PDB entry 9JPU | electron microscopy, 3.25 A resolution | chains A and G of the 9 polymer chains in the assembly

# Chain A
Protein: V(D)J recombination-activating protein 1
Source organism: Mus musculus
Notes: EC 3.1.-.-, 2.3.2.27
UniProt: P15919 (RAG1_MOUSE); residues 1-1040 here = UniProt positions 1-1040
Chain sequence (1040 residues; each row starts with the number of its first residue):
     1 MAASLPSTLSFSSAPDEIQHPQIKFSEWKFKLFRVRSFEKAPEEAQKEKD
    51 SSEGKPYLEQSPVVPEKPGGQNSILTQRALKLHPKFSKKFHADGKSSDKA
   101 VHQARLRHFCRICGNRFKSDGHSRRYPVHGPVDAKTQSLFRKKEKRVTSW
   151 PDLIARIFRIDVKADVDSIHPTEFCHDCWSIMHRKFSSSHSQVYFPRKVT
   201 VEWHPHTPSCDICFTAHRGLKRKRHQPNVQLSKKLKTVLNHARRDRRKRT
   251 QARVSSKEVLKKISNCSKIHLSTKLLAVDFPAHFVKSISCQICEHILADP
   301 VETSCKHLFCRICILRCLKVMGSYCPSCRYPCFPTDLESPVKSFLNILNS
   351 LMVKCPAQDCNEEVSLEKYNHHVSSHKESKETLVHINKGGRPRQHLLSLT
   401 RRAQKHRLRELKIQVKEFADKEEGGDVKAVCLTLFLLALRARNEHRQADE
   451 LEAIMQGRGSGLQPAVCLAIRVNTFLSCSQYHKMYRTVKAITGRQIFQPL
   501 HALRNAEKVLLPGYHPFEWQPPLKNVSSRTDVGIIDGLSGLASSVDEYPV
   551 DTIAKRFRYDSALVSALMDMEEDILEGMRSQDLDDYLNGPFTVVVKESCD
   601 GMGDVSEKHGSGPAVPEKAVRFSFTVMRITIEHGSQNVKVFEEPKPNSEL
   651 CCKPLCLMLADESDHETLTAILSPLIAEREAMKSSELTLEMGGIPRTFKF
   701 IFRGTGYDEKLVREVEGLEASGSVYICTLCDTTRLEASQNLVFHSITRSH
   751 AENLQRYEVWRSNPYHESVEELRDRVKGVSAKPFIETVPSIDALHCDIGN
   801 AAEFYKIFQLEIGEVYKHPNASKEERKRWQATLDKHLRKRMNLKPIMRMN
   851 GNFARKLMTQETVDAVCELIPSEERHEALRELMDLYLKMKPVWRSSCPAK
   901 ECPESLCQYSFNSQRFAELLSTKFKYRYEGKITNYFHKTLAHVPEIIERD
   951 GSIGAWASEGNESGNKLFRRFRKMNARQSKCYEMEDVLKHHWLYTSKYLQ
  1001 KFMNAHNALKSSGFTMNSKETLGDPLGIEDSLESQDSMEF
Not modelled in the structure: 1-460, 1009-1040
Bound ions: Ca2+: Asp600 (shared with 1 residue of chain F); Zn2+: Cys727, Cys730, His937, His942

# Chain G
Molecule: 14-nt DNA strand
Sequence (14 nucleotides; numbered 28 to 41; the number before each row is that of its first residue):
    28 TTTGCATCACTGTG
Bound ions: Ca2+: DG41 (shared with 2 residues of chain C)

# How chain A and chain G interact
Contacting residue pairs (15):
  Tyr485(A) - DT30(G)  phosphate contact
  Tyr485(A) - DG31(G)  hydrogen bond to the phosphate
  Lys489(A) - DT30(G)  hydrogen bond to the phosphate
  Lys489(A) - DG31(G)  salt bridge to the phosphate
  Gln495(A) - DT30(G)  phosphate contact
  Pro499(A) - DT30(G)  phosphate contact
  His501(A) - DT30(G)  salt bridge to the phosphate
  Ser606(A) - DG39(G)  phosphate contact
  Lys608(A) - DT38(G)  phosphate contact
  His609(A) - DC37(G)  phosphate contact
  His609(A) - DT38(G)  hydrogen bond to the phosphate
  Gly610(A) - DC37(G)  phosphate contact
  Ser611(A) - DC37(G)  phosphate contact
  Gln978(A) - DC37(G)  base contact
  Gln978(A) - DT38(G)  sugar contact
Also at the interface, not in a pair above, chain A (13 interface residues in all): His482, Ser979
Also at the interface, not in a pair above, chain G (8 interface residues in all): DT29, DC32, DA36

# Overview
Chain A and chain G form an interface of 13 and 8 residues respectively, with 3 hydrogen bonds and 2 salt
bridges. Among the polar pairs are Tyr485(A)-DG31(G), Lys489(A)-DT30(G) and His609(A)-DT38(G). Cys727(A),
Cys730(A), His937(A) and His942(A) coordinate Zn2+.
Here chain A is V(D)J recombination-activating protein 1 (Mus musculus) and chain G is a 14-nt DNA strand.
Entry 9JPU (CryoEM structure of mouse RAG SEC-PHD) was determined by electron microscopy, deposited together
with 9JPX, 9JQN, 9JTS and 9JTU.
